Entry 7XK2 (electron microscopy, 3.10 A resolution); this record covers chains B and C of the 5 polymer chains in the assembly.

[Chain B]
Protein: Guanine nucleotide-binding protein G(I)/G(S)/G(T) subunit beta-1
Source organism: Homo sapiens
UniProtKB: P62873 (GBB1_HUMAN); residue numbers follow UniProt; this construct covers 1-340
Amino-acid sequence (340 residues; numbered 1 to 340; the number before each row is that of its first residue):
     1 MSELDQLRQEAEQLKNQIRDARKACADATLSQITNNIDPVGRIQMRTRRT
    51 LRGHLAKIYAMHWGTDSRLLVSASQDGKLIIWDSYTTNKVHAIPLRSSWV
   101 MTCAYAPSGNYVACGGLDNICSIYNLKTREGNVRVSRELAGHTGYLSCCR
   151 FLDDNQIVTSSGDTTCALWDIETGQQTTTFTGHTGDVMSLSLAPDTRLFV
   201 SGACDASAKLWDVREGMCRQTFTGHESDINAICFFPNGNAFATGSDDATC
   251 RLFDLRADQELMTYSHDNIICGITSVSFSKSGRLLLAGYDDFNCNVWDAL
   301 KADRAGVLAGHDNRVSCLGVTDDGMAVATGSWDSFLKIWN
Unresolved in the structure: 1-2
Swiss-Prot annotation at these positions:
  - modified residue: Ser2 (N-acetylserine), His266 (Phosphohistidine)
  - natural variant: Leu30 (L30F: In MRD42; uncertain significance), Arg52 (R52G: In MRD42), Gly64 (G64V: In MRD42), Asp76 (D76E: In MRD42; D76G: In MRD42), Gly77 (G77S: In MRD42), Lys78 (K78R: In MRD42), Ile80 (I80N: In MRD42; I80T: In MRD42), His91 (H91R: In MRD42; uncertain significance), Ala92 (A92T: In MRD42), Pro94 (P94S: In MRD42), Leu95 (L95P: In MRD42), Arg96 (R96L: In MRD42), 5 further natural variant entries in UniProt

[Chain C]
Protein: Guanine nucleotide-binding protein G(I)/G(S)/G(O) subunit gamma-2
Source organism: Homo sapiens
UniProtKB: P59768 (GBG2_HUMAN); numbering as in UniProt (aligned over 1-71)
Amino-acid sequence (71 residues; row label = number of the first residue in the row):
     1 MASNNTASIAQARKLVEQLKMEANIDRIKVSKAAADLMAYCEAHAKEDPL
    51 LTPVPASENPFREKKFFCAIL
Unresolved in the structure: 1-6, 64-71
Swiss-Prot annotation at these positions:
  - modified residue: Ala2 (N-acetylalanine), Cys68 (Cysteine methyl ester)
  - lipidation: Cys68 (S-geranylgeranyl cysteine)

[Interface between chain B and chain C]
Residue-residue contacts (79; chain B residue first):
  Glu3(B) - Ile9(C)
  Leu4(B) - Ser8(C)
  Leu4(B) - Ile9(C)  hydrophobic
  Leu7(B) - Ile9(C)  hydrophobic
  Glu10(B) - Val16(C)
  Glu10(B) - Lys20(C)  salt bridge
  Ala11(B) - Leu19(C)
  Leu14(B) - Val16(C)  hydrophobic
  Leu14(B) - Leu19(C)  hydrophobic
  Leu14(B) - Lys20(C)
  Ile18(B) - Glu22(C)
  Ile18(B) - Arg27(C)
  Ala21(B) - Arg27(C)
  Ala24(B) - Lys29(C)  hydrogen bond (backbone-side chain)
  Cys25(B) - Lys29(C)
  Cys25(B) - Val30(C)  hydrogen bond (backbone-backbone)
  Ala26(B) - Val30(C)  hydrophobic
  Asp27(B) - Lys29(C)
  Asp27(B) - Val30(C)  hydrogen bond (side chain-backbone)
  Asp27(B) - Ser31(C)  hydrogen bond
  Ala28(B) - Val30(C)
  Leu30(B) - Ala34(C)  hydrophobic
  Ile33(B) - Ala34(C)  hydrophobic
  Val40(B) - Leu51(C)  hydrophobic
  Met45(B) - Leu50(C)  hydrophobic
  Arg48(B) - Asn59(C)
  Arg48(B) - Phe61(C)
  Arg49(B) - Pro60(C)
  Arg49(B) - Phe61(C)
  Arg49(B) - Arg62(C)
  Arg49(B) - Glu63(C)
  Ser84(B) - Phe61(C)
  Tyr85(B) - Pro60(C)
  Tyr85(B) - Phe61(C)  hydrophobic
  Thr181(B) - Lys14(C)  hydrogen bond (backbone-side chain)
  Met217(B) - Met21(C)  hydrophobic
  Cys218(B) - Gln18(C)
  Cys218(B) - Glu22(C)
  Arg219(B) - Glu22(C)
  Gln220(B) - Ile25(C)
  Thr221(B) - Glu22(C)  hydrogen bond
  Phe235(B) - Tyr40(C)  hydrophobic
  Pro236(B) - Tyr40(C)  hydrogen bond (backbone-side chain)
  Asn237(B) - Tyr40(C)
  Asp254(B) - Ala33(C)
  Arg256(B) - Arg27(C)
  Arg256(B) - Ile28(C)
  Arg256(B) - Ala33(C)
  Arg256(B) - Asp36(C)  salt bridge
  Ala257(B) - Val30(C)  hydrophobic
  Asp258(B) - Ile25(C)
  Asp258(B) - Arg27(C)  salt bridge
  Gln259(B) - Val30(C)
  Leu261(B) - Val30(C)  hydrophobic
  Ser279(B) - Leu50(C)
  Lys280(B) - Glu47(C)
  Lys280(B) - Asp48(C)
  Ser281(B) - Tyr40(C)
  Ser281(B) - Cys41(C)
  Ser281(B) - His44(C)
  Ser281(B) - Asp48(C)
  Gly282(B) - Cys41(C)  hydrogen bond (backbone-side chain)
  Arg283(B) - Cys41(C)
  Arg283(B) - Leu51(C)
  Leu300(B) - Met38(C)  hydrophobic
  Leu300(B) - Cys41(C)  hydrophobic
  Leu300(B) - Glu42(C)
  Val320(B) - Leu50(C)  hydrophobic
  Asp323(B) - Pro49(C)
  Gly324(B) - Pro49(C)
  Gly324(B) - Leu50(C)
  Met325(B) - Pro49(C)  hydrophobic
  Met325(B) - Leu50(C)
  Met325(B) - Pro60(C)
  Ala326(B) - Phe61(C)  hydrophobic
  Val327(B) - Leu50(C)  hydrophobic
  Ile338(B) - Phe61(C)  hydrophobic
  Asn340(B) - Leu50(C)
  Asn340(B) - Asn59(C)  hydrogen bond
Interface residues without a listed pair, chain B (58 interface residues in all): Lys15, Thr34, Ile37, Ile43, Trp63, Ala240, Leu252, Leu284
Interface residues without a listed pair, chain C (39 interface residues in all): Ala12, Ala23, Asp26, Leu37, Ala45, Glu58

[Summary]
58 residues of chain B and 39 residues of chain C are in contact; the contacts include 9 hydrogen bonds and 3
salt bridges. Among the polar pairs are Glu10(B)-Lys20(C), Arg256(B)-Asp36(C) and Asp258(B)-Arg27(C).
Chain B is Guanine nucleotide-binding protein G(I)/G(S)/G(T) subunit beta-1 and chain C is Guanine
nucleotide-binding protein G(I)/G(S)/G(O) subunit gamma-2, both from Homo sapiens; the structure, Cryo-EM
Structure of Human Niacin Receptor HCA2-Gi protein complex, was determined by electron microscopy.
